Entry 2QJJ (X-ray diffraction, 1.80 A resolution); this record covers chains A and B.

[Chain A (and B)]
Protein: Mandelate racemase/muconate lactonizing enzyme
Source organism: Novosphingobium aromaticivorans
Notes: chain B of this document is another copy of the same molecule, construct and numbering; everything in this record applies to it too
UniProtKB: A4XF23 (A4XF23_NOVAD); numbering as in UniProt (aligned over 1-402)
Chain sequence (402 residues; row label = number of the first residue in the row):
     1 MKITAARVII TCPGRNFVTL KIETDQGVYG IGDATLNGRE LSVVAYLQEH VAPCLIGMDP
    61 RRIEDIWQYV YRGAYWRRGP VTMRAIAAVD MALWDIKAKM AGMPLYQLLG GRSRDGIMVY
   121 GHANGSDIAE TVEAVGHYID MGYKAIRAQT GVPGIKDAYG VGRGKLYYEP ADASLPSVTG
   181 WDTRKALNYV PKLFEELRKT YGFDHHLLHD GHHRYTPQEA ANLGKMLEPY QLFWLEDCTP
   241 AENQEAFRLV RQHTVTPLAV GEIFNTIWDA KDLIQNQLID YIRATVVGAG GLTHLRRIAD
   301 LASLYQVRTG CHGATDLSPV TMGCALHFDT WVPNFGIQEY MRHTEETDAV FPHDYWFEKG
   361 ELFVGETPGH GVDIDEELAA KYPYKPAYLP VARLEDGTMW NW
UniProt features mapped onto this chain:
  - active site (Proton donor/acceptor): Tyr159, His212
  - binding site (substrate): Asn37, His122, Glu262, Arg283, His312, Asp316, Glu339
  - binding site (Mg(2+)): Asp210, Glu236, Glu262
  - site: Ala314 (Important for activity and substrate specificity)
Metal / ion sites: Mg2+: Asp210, Glu236, Glu262

[How chain A and chain B interact]
Residue-residue contacts - 113 pairs, chain A then chain B:
  Leu36(A) - Trp76(B)
  Asn37(A) - Trp76(B)  hydrogen bond (backbone-side chain)
  Gly38(A) - His50(B)  hydrogen bond (backbone-side chain)
  Arg39(A) - Tyr46(B)  hydrogen bond
  Arg39(A) - His50(B)
  Arg39(A) - Ala74(B)
  Glu40(A) - His50(B)  hydrogen bond (backbone-side chain)
  Leu41(A) - Ala45(B)
  Leu41(A) - Glu49(B)
  Leu41(A) - His50(B)  hydrogen bond (backbone-side chain)
  Ser42(A) - Ser42(B)
  Ser42(A) - Ala45(B)
  Ser42(A) - Tyr46(B)
  Ser42(A) - His50(B)
  Ala45(A) - Leu41(B)
  Ala45(A) - Ser42(B)
  Ala45(A) - Ala45(B)  hydrophobic
  Tyr46(A) - Arg39(B)  hydrogen bond
  Tyr46(A) - Ser42(B)
  Glu49(A) - Leu41(B)
  Glu49(A) - Tyr388(B)
  His50(A) - Gly38(B)  hydrogen bond (side chain-backbone)
  His50(A) - Arg39(B)
  His50(A) - Glu40(B)  hydrogen bond (side chain-backbone)
  His50(A) - Leu41(B)  hydrogen bond (side chain-backbone)
  His50(A) - Ser42(B)
  His50(A) - Tyr384(B)
  His50(A) - Tyr388(B)  hydrogen bond (backbone-side chain)
  Pro53(A) - Leu175(B)
  Pro53(A) - Tyr388(B)
  Cys54(A) - Pro176(B)
  Cys54(A) - Tyr388(B)  hydrophobic
  Asp65(A) - Arg393(B)  salt bridge
  Asp65(A) - Met399(B)
  Gln68(A) - Met399(B)
  Tyr69(A) - Pro176(B)
  Tyr69(A) - Val391(B)  hydrophobic
  Tyr69(A) - Met399(B)  hydrophobic
  Tyr71(A) - Glu242(B)  hydrogen bond
  Arg72(A) - Met399(B)
  Arg72(A) - Trp400(B)
  Arg72(A) - Asn401(B)  hydrogen bond
  Gly73(A) - Val391(B)
  Ala74(A) - Arg39(B)
  Tyr75(A) - His212(B)  hydrogen bond
  Tyr75(A) - His213(B)  hydrogen bond
  Tyr75(A) - Glu262(B)  hydrogen bond
  Tyr75(A) - Ile263(B)  hydrophobic
  Tyr75(A) - Leu389(B)  hydrophobic
  Tyr75(A) - Trp402(B)
  Trp76(A) - Leu36(B)
  Trp76(A) - Asn37(B)  hydrogen bond (side chain-backbone)
  Trp76(A) - Pro80(B)  hydrophobic
  Trp76(A) - Arg84(B)
  Trp76(A) - Glu262(B)
  Trp76(A) - Ile263(B)  hydrophobic
  Trp76(A) - Asp316(B)
  Arg77(A) - Pro80(B)
  Arg77(A) - Glu242(B)  salt bridge
  Arg77(A) - Asn401(B)  hydrogen bond
  Arg78(A) - Arg78(B)
  Arg78(A) - Pro80(B)
  Arg78(A) - Glu242(B)
  Arg78(A) - Asp269(B)  salt bridge
  Gly79(A) - Gly79(B)
  Gly79(A) - Pro80(B)
  Pro80(A) - Trp76(B)  hydrophobic
  Pro80(A) - Arg77(B)
  Pro80(A) - Arg78(B)
  Pro80(A) - Gly79(B)
  Pro80(A) - Thr82(B)
  Val81(A) - Val81(B)  hydrophobic
  Thr82(A) - Pro80(B)
  Arg84(A) - Trp76(B)
  Leu175(A) - Pro53(B)
  Pro176(A) - Cys54(B)
  Pro176(A) - Tyr69(B)
  His212(A) - Tyr75(B)  hydrogen bond
  His213(A) - Tyr75(B)  hydrogen bond
  Glu242(A) - Tyr71(B)  hydrogen bond
  Glu242(A) - Arg77(B)  salt bridge
  Glu242(A) - Arg78(B)
  Glu242(A) - Trp268(B)
  Asn243(A) - Trp268(B)
  Asn243(A) - Lys271(B)  hydrogen bond
  Glu245(A) - Lys271(B)  salt bridge
  Glu262(A) - Tyr75(B)  hydrogen bond
  Glu262(A) - Trp76(B)
  Ile263(A) - Tyr75(B)  hydrophobic
  Ile263(A) - Trp76(B)  hydrophobic
  Trp268(A) - Glu242(B)
  Trp268(A) - Asn243(B)
  Asp269(A) - Arg78(B)  salt bridge
  Lys271(A) - Asn243(B)  hydrogen bond
  Lys271(A) - Glu245(B)  salt bridge
  Asp316(A) - Trp76(B)
  Tyr384(A) - His50(B)
  Tyr388(A) - Glu49(B)
  Tyr388(A) - His50(B)  hydrogen bond (side chain-backbone)
  Tyr388(A) - Pro53(B)
  Tyr388(A) - Cys54(B)  hydrophobic
  Leu389(A) - Tyr75(B)  hydrophobic
  Val391(A) - Tyr69(B)  hydrophobic
  Val391(A) - Gly73(B)
  Arg393(A) - Asp65(B)  salt bridge
  Met399(A) - Asp65(B)
  Met399(A) - Gln68(B)
  Met399(A) - Tyr69(B)  hydrophobic
  Met399(A) - Arg72(B)
  Trp400(A) - Arg72(B)
  Asn401(A) - Arg72(B)  hydrogen bond
  Asn401(A) - Arg77(B)  hydrogen bond
  Trp402(A) - Tyr75(B)
Also at the interface, not in a pair above, chain A (59 interface residues in all): Val51, Met58, Val70, Asp237, Asn265, Asp272, Gln275, Gly397
Also at the interface, not in a pair above, chain B (59 interface residues in all): Val51, Met58, Val70, Asp237, Asn265, Asp272, Gln275, Gly397

[In short]
The chain A/chain B interface involves 59 residues from each chain, with 26 hydrogen bonds and 8 salt bridges.
Polar contacts include Asp65(A)-Arg393(B), Arg77(A)-Glu242(B) and Arg78(A)-Asp269(B). From UniProt:
active-site residues Tyr159(A) and His212(A), 7 substrate-binding residues and 3 Mg2+-binding residues on
chain A.
Chain A and chain B are both Mandelate racemase/muconate lactonizing enzyme (Novosphingobium aromaticivorans);
the structure, Crystal structure of D-Mannonate dehydratase from Novosphingobium aromaticivorans, was
determined by X-ray diffraction, deposited together with 2QJM and 2QJN.
